3JVT - chains A and C of the 3 polymer chains in the assembly; structure by X-ray diffraction, 2.10 A resolution.

Chain A:
Name: Myosin heavy chain, striated adductor muscle
Source organism: Argopecten irradians
UniProt: P24733 (MYS_AEQIR); numbering as in UniProt (aligned over 775-837)
Sequence (65 residues; each row starts with the number of its first residue):
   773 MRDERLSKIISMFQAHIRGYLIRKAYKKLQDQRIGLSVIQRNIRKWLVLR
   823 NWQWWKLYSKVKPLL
Disordered / not traced: 773-774

Chain C:
Name: Myosin essential light chain, striated adductor muscle
Source organism: Argopecten irradians
UniProt: P07291 (MLE_AEQIR); residues 1-156 here correspond to UniProt positions 2-157 (UniProt number = residue number + 1)
Sequence (156 residues; row label = number of the first residue in the row):
     1 PKLSQDEIDDLKDVFELFDFWDGRDGAVDAFKLGDVCRCLGINPRNEDVF
    51 AVGGTHKMGEKSLPFEEFLPAYEGLMDCEQGTFADYMEAFKTFDREGQGF
   101 ISGAELRHVLTALGERLSDEDVDEIIKLTDLQEDLEGNVKYEDFVKKVMA
   151 GPYPDK
Bound ions: Ca2+: D19, D22, G23, D25, A27
From the paper describing this entry:
  - Ca2+ coordination: D19, D22, G23, D25, A27

Interface between chain A and chain C:
Residue-residue contacts - 88 pairs, chain A then chain C:
  R777(A) with D85(C), salt bridge; E88(C), salt bridge
  L778(A) with A89(C), hydrophobic; T92(C)
  K780(A) with R45(C); E79(C)
  I781(A) with D85(C); Y86(C); A89(C), hydrophobic
  I782(A) with L113(C), hydrophobic
  S783(A) with R45(C); G114(C); E115(C), hydrogen bond (side chain-backbone)
  M784(A) with R45(C); E79(C); Q80(C); G81(C); Y86(C), hydrogen bond (backbone-side chain)
  F785(A) with Y86(C), hydrogen bond (backbone-side chain); F90(C), hydrophobic; F144(C), hydrophobic; V145(C), hydrophobic; V148(C), hydrophobic
  Q786(A) with V109(C); L110(C), hydrogen bond (side chain-backbone); L113(C), hydrogen bond (side chain-backbone); G114(C); E115(C), hydrogen bond (side chain-backbone); R116(C); L117(C)
  A787(A) with N43(C); P44(C); R45(C)
  H788(A) with N43(C); Q80(C); G81(C); Y86(C); V148(C); M149(C)
  I789(A) with L110(C), hydrophobic; L117(C), hydrophobic; I125(C), hydrophobic; V148(C), hydrophobic
  R790(A) with R38(C); N46(C); E115(C), hydrogen bond (side chain-backbone); R116(C), hydrogen bond (side chain-backbone); L117(C); D121(C), salt bridge
  G791(A) with N43(C)
  Y792(A) with I125(C), hydrophobic; L128(C), hydrogen bond (side chain-backbone); T129(C); K147(C); V148(C); G151(C); P152(C)
  L793(A) with D121(C); E124(C); I125(C); L128(C), hydrophobic
  I794(A) with D35(C); R38(C); C39(C), hydrophobic
  R795(A) with R38(C), hydrogen bond (side chain-backbone); G41(C); I42(C), hydrogen bond (side chain-backbone); N43(C), hydrogen bond; P152(C); K156(C)
  K796(A) with L128(C); P152(C); Y153(C), hydrogen bond (backbone-side chain)
  Y798(A) with V14(C); L17(C), hydrophobic; C39(C), hydrophobic
  K799(A) with Y153(C)
  L801(A) with L17(C); W21(C), hydrogen bond (backbone-side chain)
  Q802(A) with L17(C)
  Q804(A) with W21(C)
  R805(A) with E16(C); L17(C); F20(C); W21(C)
  L808(A) with F20(C), hydrophobic; W21(C), hydrophobic
  S809(A) with F20(C)
Also at the interface, not in a pair above, chain A (29 interface residues in all): S779, Q812
Also at the interface, not in a pair above, chain C (48 interface residues in all): D13, F18, R24, F93
Interface features reported in the paper:
  - pairs named by the authors: R805(A)-F20(C) (hydrophobic contact)

Summary:
The interface between chain A and chain C involves 29 residues on one side and 48 on the other; the contacts
include 14 hydrogen bonds and 3 salt bridges. Among the polar pairs are R777(A)-D85(C), R777(A)-E88(C) and
R790(A)-D121(C). The paper describes a hydrophobic contact between R805(A) and F20(C). The paper reports Ca2+
coordination by D19(C), D22(C) and G23(C) among others.
Here chain A is Myosin heavy chain, striated adductor muscle and chain C is Myosin essential light chain,
striated adductor muscle, both from Argopecten irradians. Entry 3JVT (Calcium-bound Scallop Myosin Regulatory
Domain (Lever Arm) with Reconstituted Complete Light Chains) was determined by X-ray diffraction (same
publication as 3JTD).
